Entry 8CSL (electron microscopy, 25.00 A resolution (very low resolution: no residue pairs are listed; an interface is given only as per-side residue counts)); this record covers chains A and f of the 19 polymer chains in the assembly.

== Chain A ==
Molecule: Ankyrin-1
From: Homo sapiens
UniProtKB: P16157 (ANK1_HUMAN); residues 1-1881 here = UniProt positions 1-1881
Sequence (1881 residues; row label = number of the first residue in the row):
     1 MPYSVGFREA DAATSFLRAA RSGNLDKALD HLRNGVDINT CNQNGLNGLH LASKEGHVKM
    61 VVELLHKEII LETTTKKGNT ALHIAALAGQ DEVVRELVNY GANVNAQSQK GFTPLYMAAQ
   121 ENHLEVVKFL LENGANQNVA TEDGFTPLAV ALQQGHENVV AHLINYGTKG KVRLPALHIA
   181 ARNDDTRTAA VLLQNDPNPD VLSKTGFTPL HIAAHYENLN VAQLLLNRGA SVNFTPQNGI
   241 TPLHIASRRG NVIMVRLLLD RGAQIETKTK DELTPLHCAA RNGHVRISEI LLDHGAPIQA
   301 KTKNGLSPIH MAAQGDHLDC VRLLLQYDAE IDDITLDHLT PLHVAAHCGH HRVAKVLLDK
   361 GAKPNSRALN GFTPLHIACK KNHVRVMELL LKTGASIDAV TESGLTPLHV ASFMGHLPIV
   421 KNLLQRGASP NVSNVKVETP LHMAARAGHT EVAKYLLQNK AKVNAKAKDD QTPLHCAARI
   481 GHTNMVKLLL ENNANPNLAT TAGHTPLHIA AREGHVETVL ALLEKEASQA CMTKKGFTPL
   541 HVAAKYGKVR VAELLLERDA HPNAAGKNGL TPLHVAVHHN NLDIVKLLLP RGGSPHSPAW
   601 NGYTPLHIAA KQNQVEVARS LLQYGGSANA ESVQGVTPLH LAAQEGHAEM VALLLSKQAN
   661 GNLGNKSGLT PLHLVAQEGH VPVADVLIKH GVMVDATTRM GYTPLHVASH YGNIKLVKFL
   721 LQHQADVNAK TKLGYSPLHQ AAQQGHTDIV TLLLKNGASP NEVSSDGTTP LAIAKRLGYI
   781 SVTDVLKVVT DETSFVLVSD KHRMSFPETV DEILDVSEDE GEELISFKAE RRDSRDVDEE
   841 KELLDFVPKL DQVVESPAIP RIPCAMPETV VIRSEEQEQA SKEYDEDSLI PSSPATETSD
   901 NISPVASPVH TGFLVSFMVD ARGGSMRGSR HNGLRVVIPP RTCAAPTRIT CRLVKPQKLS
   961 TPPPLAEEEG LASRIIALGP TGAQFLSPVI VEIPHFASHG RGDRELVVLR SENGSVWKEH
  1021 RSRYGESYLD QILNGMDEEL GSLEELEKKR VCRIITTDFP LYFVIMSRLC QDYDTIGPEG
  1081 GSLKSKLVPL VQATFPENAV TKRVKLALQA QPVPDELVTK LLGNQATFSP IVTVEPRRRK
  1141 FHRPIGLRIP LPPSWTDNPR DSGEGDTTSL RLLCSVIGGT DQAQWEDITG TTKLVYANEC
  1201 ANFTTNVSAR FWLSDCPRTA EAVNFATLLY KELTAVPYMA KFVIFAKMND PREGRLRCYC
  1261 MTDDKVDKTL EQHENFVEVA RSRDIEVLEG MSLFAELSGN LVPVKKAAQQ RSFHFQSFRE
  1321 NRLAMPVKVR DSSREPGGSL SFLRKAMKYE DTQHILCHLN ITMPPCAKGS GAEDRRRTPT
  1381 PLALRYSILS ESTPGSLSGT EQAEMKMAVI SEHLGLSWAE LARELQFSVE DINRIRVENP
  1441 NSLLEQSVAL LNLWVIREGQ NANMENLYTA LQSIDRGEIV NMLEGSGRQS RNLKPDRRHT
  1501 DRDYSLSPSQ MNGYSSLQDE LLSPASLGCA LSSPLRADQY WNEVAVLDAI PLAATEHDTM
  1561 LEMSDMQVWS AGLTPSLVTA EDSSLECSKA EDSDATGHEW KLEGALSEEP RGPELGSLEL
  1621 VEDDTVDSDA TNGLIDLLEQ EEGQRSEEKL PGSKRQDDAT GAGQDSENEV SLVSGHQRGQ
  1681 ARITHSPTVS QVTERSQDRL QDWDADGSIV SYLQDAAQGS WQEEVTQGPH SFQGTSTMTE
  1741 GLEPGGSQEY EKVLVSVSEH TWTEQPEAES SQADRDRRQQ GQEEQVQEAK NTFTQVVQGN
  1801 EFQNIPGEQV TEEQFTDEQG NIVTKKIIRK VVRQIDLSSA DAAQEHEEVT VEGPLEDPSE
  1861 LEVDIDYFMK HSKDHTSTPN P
Unresolved in the structure: 1-10, 794-801, 815-1881
Swiss-Prot annotation at these positions:
  - modified residue: Asn105 (3S: -3-hydroxyasparagine), Asn233 (3S: -3-hydroxyasparagine), Ser429 (Phosphoserine), Asn431 (3S: -3-hydroxyasparagine), Asn464 (3S: -3-hydroxyasparagine), Asn629 (3S: -3-hydroxyasparagine), Asn662 (3S: -3-hydroxyasparagine), Asp695 (3S: -3-hydroxyaspartate), Asn728 (3S: -3-hydroxyasparagine), Ser759 (Phosphoserine), Asn761 (3S: -3-hydroxyasparagine), Ser781 (Phosphoserine), Ser817 (Phosphoserine), Ser834 (Phosphoserine), Ser856 (Phosphoserine), Thr961 (Phosphothreonine), Tyr1073 (Phosphotyrosine), Ser1082 (Phosphoserine), Thr1378 (Phosphothreonine), Thr1380 (Phosphothreonine) and 14 more in UniProt
  - natural variant: Leu276 (L276R: In SPH1), Asp332 (D332H: In a breast cancer sample), Val463 (V463I: In SPH1), Arg619 (R619H: In Brueggen), Ile1054 (I1054T: In SPH1), Asp1592 (D1592N: In Duesseldorf)
  - mutagenesis: Thr1824 (T1824P: Abolishes interaction with OBSCN (in isoform Mu17)), Lys1826 (K1826E: Abolishes interaction with OBSCN (in isoform Mu17)), Arg1829 (R1829G: Abolishes interaction with OBSCN (in isoform Mu17)), Lys1830 (K1830E: Abolishes interaction with OBSCN (in isoform Mu17))

== Chain f ==
Molecule: Band 3 anion transport protein
From: Homo sapiens
UniProtKB: P02730 (B3AT_HUMAN); residue numbers follow UniProt; this construct covers 1-911
Sequence (911 residues; numbered 1 to 911; the number before each row is that of its first residue):
     1 MEELQDDYED MMEENLEQEE YEDPDIPESQ MEEPAAHDTE ATATDYHTTS HPGTHKVYVE
    61 LQELVMDEKN QELRWMEAAR WVQLEENLGE NGAWGRPHLS HLTFWSLLEL RRVFTKGTVL
   121 LDLQETSLAG VANQLLDRFI FEDQIRPQDR EELLRALLLK HSHAGELEAL GGVKPAVLTR
   181 SGDPSQPLLP QHSSLETQLF CEQGDGGTEG HSPSGILEKI PPDSEATLVL VGRADFLEQP
   241 VLGFVRLQEA AELEAVELPV PIRFLFVLLG PEAPHIDYTQ LGRAAATLMS ERVFRIDAYM
   301 AQSRGELLHS LEGFLDCSLV LPPTDAPSEQ ALLSLVPVQR ELLRRRYQSS PAKPDSSFYK
   361 GLDLNGGPDD PLQQTGQLFG GLVRDIRRRY PYYLSDITDA FSPQVLAAVI FIYFAALSPA
   421 ITFGGLLGEK TRNQMGVSEL LISTAVQGIL FALLGAQPLL VVGFSGPLLV FEEAFFSFCE
   481 TNGLEYIVGR VWIGFWLILL VVLVVAFEGS FLVRFISRYT QEIFSFLISL IFIYETFSKL
   541 IKIFQDHPLQ KTYNYNVLMV PKPQGPLPNT ALLSLVLMAG TFFFAMMLRK FKNSSYFPGK
   601 LRRVIGDFGV PISILIMVLV DFFIQDTYTQ KLSVPDGFKV SNSSARGWVI HPLGLRSEFP
   661 IWMMFASALP ALLVFILIFL ESQITTLIVS KPERKMVKGS GFHLDLLLVV GMGGVAALFG
   721 MPWLSATTVR SVTHANALTV MGKASTPGAA AQIQEVKEQR ISGLLVAVLV GLSILMEPIL
   781 SRIPLAVLFG IFLYMGVTSL SGIQLFDRIL LLFKPPKYHP DVPYVKRVKT WRMHLFTGIQ
   841 IICLAVLWVV KSTPASLALP FVLILTVPLR RVLLPLIFRN VELQCLDADD AKATFDEEEG
   901 RDEYDEVAMP V
Unresolved in the structure: 1-51, 204-216, 350-370, 744-750, 895-911
Swiss-Prot annotation at these positions:
  - region: Glu13 to Met31 (Microbial infection: Interaction with P.falciparum (isolate K1) FBPA), Ala176 to Ser185 (Interaction with ANK1)
  - site: Lys590 (Important for anion transport), Glu681 (Important for anion-proton cotransport)
  - modified residue: Met1 (N-acetylmethionine), Tyr8 (Phosphotyrosine), Tyr21 (Phosphotyrosine), Tyr46 (Phosphotyrosine), Ser185 (Phosphoserine), Ser350 (Phosphoserine), Tyr359 (Phosphotyrosine), Tyr904 (Phosphotyrosine)
  - lipidation: Cys843 (S-palmitoyl cysteine)
  - glycosylation: Asn642 (N-linked (GlcNAc...) (complex) asparagine)
  - natural variant: Glu40 (E40K: Found in patients with hemolytic anemia; uncertain significance), Lys56 (K56E: In Di(a)/Memphis-II antigen), Glu90 (E90K: In SPH4), Gly130 (G130R: In SPH4), Pro147 (P147S: In SPH4), Ala285 (A285D: In SPH4), Pro327 (P327R: In SPH4), Ala400 to Ala408 (deletion: In SAO and DRTA4), Glu429 (E429D: In NFLD+ antigen), Arg432 (R432W: In ELO antigen), Thr444 (T444N: In DRTA4), Gly455 (G455E: In SPH4; G455R: In SPH4), 40 further natural variant entries in UniProt
  - mutagenesis: Glu85 (E85A/R: Impairs expression at the cell membrane), Arg283 (R283A/E/S: Impairs expression at the cell membrane), Asn642 (N642D: Loss of N-glycosylation site), Glu681 (E681Q: Impairs expression at the cell membrane)
From the paper describing this entry:
  - post-translational modification sites: Tyr8 (citing earlier work)

== Chain A / chain f interface ==
At this resolution (25 A) residue pairs are not listed: 5 residues of chain A and 8 of chain f lie at the interface.

== In short ==
5 residues of chain A and 8 residues of chain f are in contact. UniProt lists 4 mutagenesis sites on chain A;
4 mutagenesis sites on chain f. From the paper: a modification site at Tyr8(f).
Here chain A is Ankyrin-1 and chain f is Band 3 anion transport protein, both from Homo sapiens. Entry 8CSL
(Sub-tomogram averaging of erythrocyte ankyrin-1 complex) was determined by electron microscopy together with
7UZ3, 7UZQ, 7UZU, 7V07, 7V0K, 7V0M and 10 further entries from the same study.
